PDB entry 8ID6 | electron microscopy, 2.80 A resolution | chains B and S of the 5 polymer chains in the assembly

== Chain B ==
Protein: Guanine nucleotide-binding protein G(I)/G(S)/G(T) subunit beta-1
Source organism: Homo sapiens
UniProtKB: P62873 (GBB1_HUMAN); residue numbers follow UniProt; this construct covers 2-340
Chain sequence (339 residues; row label = number of the first residue in the row):
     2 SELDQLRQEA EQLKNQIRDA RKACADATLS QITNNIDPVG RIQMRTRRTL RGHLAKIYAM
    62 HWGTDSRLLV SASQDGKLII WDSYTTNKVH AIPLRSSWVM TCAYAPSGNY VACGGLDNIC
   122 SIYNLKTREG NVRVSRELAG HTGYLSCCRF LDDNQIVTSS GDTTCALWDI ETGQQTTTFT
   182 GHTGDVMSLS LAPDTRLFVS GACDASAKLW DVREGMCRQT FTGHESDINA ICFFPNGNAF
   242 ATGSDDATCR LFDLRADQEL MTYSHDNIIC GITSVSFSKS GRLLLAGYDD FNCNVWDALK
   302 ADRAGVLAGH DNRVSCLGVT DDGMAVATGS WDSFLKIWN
Not modelled in the structure: 2
Curated features (UniProtKB/Swiss-Prot):
  - modified residue: Ser2 (N-acetylserine), His266 (Phosphohistidine)
  - natural variant: Leu30 (L30F: In MRD42; uncertain significance), Arg52 (R52G: In MRD42), Gly64 (G64V: In MRD42), Asp76 (D76E: In MRD42; D76G: In MRD42), Gly77 (G77S: In MRD42), Lys78 (K78R: In MRD42), Ile80 (I80N: In MRD42; I80T: In MRD42), His91 (H91R: In MRD42; uncertain significance), Ala92 (A92T: In MRD42), Pro94 (P94S: In MRD42), Leu95 (L95P: In MRD42), Arg96 (R96L: In MRD42), 5 further natural variant entries in UniProt

== Chain S ==
Protein: scFv16
Source organism: Homo sapiens
Notes: antibody fragment or engineered binder
Chain sequence (285 residues; row label = number of the first residue in the row; numbers below 1 keep their minus sign (Met-36 is residue -36)):
   -36 MLLVNQSHQG FNKEHTSKMV SAIVLYVLLA AAAHSAFAVQ LVESGGGLVQ PGGSRKLSCS
    24 ASGFAFSSFG MHWVRQAPEK GLEWVAYISS GSGTIYYADT VKGRFTISRD DPKNTLFLQM
    84 TSLRSEDTAM YYCVRSIYYY GSSPFDFWGQ GTTLTVSAGG GGSGGGGSGG GGSADIVMTQ
   144 ATSSVPVTPG ESVSISCRSS KSLLHSNGNT YLYWFLQRPG QSPQLLIYRM SNLASGVPDR
   204 FSGSGSGTAF TLTISRLEAE DVGVYYCMQH LEYPLTFGAG TKLEL
Not modelled in the structure: -36 to 1, 121-137
Disulfide bonds: Cys160-Cys230

== How chain B and chain S interact ==
Contacting residue pairs (11; chain B residue first):
  Arg68(B) with Tyr103(S)
  Leu69(B) with Tyr103(S), hydrophobic
  Asp83(B) with Tyr103(S)
  Val90(B) with Tyr102(S), hydrophobic
  Arg129(B) with Val2(S); Arg98(S), hydrogen bond (backbone-side chain)
  Glu130(B) with Gly26(S); Phe27(S); Ala28(S), hydrogen bond (backbone-backbone); Phe32(S)
  Gly131(B) with Phe32(S)
Interface residues without a listed pair, chain B (10 interface residues in all): Asp66, His91, Asn132
Interface residues without a listed pair, chain S (9 interface residues in all): Ile100

== Overview ==
10 residues of chain B face 9 of chain S across their interface; the contacts include 2 hydrogen bonds. Among
the polar pairs are Arg129(B)-Arg98(S) and Glu130(B)-Ala28(S).
Here chain B is Guanine nucleotide-binding protein G(I)/G(S)/G(T) subunit beta-1 and chain S is scFv16, both
from Homo sapiens. Entry 8ID6 (Cryo-EM structure of the oleic acid bound GPR120-Gi complex) was determined by
electron microscopy together with 8ID3, 8ID4, 8ID8, 8ID9 and 8G59 from the same study.
